8JSL - chains B and E of the 6 polymer chains in the assembly; structure by electron microscopy, 2.95 A resolution.

[Chain B (and E)]
Name: Polymerase cofactor VP35
Source organism: Ebola virus
Notes: chain E of this document is another copy of the same molecule, construct and numbering; everything in this record applies to it too
Reference sequence: A0A1C4HDK9 (A0A1C4HDK9_9MONO); numbering as in UniProt (aligned over 1-340)
Amino-acid sequence (340 residues; each row starts with the number of its first residue):
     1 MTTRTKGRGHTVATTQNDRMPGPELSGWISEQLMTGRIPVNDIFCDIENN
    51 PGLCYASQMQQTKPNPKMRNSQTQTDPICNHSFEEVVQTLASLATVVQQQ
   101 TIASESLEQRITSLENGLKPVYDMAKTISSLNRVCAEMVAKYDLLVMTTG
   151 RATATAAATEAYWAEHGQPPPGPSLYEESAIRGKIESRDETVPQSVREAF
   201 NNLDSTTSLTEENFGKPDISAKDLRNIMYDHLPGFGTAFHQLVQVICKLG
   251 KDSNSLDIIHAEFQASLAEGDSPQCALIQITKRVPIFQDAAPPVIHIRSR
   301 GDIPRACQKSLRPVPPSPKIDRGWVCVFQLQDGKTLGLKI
Not modelled in the structure: 1-105 (chain E: 1-104, 147-340)

[Interface between chain B and chain E]
Residue-residue contacts (25; chain B residue first):
  Leu107(B) - Ser106(E)
  Glu108(B) - Ser106(E)
  Ile111(B) - Ser106(E)
  Ile111(B) - Gln109(E)
  Ile111(B) - Arg110(E)
  Glu115(B) - Ser113(E)  hydrogen bond
  Tyr122(B) - Asn116(E)
  Tyr122(B) - Gly117(E)  hydrogen bond (side chain-backbone)
  Ala125(B) - Met124(E)  hydrophobic
  Ile128(B) - Met124(E)  hydrophobic
  Ile128(B) - Ile128(E)  hydrophobic
  Asn132(B) - Leu131(E)
  Cys135(B) - Leu131(E)  hydrophobic
  Val139(B) - Cys135(E)  hydrophobic
  Val139(B) - Met138(E)
  Tyr142(B) - Met138(E)  hydrophobic
  Tyr142(B) - Tyr142(E)  hydrogen bond (backbone-side chain)
  Asp143(B) - Met138(E)
  Asp143(B) - Lys141(E)  salt bridge
  Leu145(B) - Tyr142(E)
  Val146(B) - Tyr142(E)
  Gly150(B) - Leu145(E)
  Arg151(B) - Leu144(E)
  Arg151(B) - Leu145(E)
  Thr153(B) - Leu145(E)
Also at the interface, not in a pair above, chain B (18 interface residues in all): Ala136
Also at the interface, not in a pair above, chain E (16 interface residues in all): Val134

[Summary]
Chain B and chain E form an interface of 18 and 16 residues respectively; the contacts include 3 hydrogen
bonds and 1 salt bridge. Polar contacts include Asp143(B)-Lys141(E), Glu115(B)-Ser113(E) and
Tyr122(B)-Gly117(E).
Both chains are Polymerase cofactor VP35 (Ebola virus). Entry 8JSL (The structure of EBOV L-VP35-RNA complex)
was determined by electron microscopy, deposited together with 8JSM and 8JSN.
